7UIZ - chains F and M of the 14 polymer chains in the assembly; structure by electron microscopy, 3.24 A resolution.

== Chain F ==
Protein: ATP-dependent Clp protease ATP-binding subunit ClpA
Organism: Escherichia coli
UniProtKB: A0A836NDF2 (A0A836NDF2_ECOLX); residue numbers follow UniProt; this construct covers 1-758
Amino-acid sequence (758 residues; row label = number of the first residue in the row):
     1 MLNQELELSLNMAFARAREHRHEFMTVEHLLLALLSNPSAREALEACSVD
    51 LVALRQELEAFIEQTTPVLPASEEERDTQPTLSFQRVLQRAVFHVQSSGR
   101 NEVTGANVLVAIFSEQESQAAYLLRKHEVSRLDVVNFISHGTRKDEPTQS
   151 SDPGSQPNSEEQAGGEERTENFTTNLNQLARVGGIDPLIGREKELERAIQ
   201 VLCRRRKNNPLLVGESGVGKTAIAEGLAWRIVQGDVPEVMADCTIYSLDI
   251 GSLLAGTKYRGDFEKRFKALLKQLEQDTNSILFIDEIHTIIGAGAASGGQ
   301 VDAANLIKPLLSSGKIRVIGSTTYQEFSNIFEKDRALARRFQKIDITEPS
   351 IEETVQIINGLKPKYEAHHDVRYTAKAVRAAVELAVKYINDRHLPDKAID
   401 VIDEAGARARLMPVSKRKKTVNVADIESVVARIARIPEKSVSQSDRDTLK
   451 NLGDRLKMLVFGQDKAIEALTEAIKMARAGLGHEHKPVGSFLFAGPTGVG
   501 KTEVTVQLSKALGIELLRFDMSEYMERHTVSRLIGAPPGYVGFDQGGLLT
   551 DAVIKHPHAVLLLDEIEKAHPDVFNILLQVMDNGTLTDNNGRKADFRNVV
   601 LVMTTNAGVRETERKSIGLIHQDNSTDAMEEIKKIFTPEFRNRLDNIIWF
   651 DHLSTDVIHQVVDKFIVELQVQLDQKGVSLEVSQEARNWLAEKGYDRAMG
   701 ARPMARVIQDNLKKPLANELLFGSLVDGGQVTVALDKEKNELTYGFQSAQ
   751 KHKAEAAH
Disordered / not traced: 1-169, 749-758
Construct notes: conflict T169 (Met in A0A836NDF2)
Residues lining bound ligands:
  - ADP (adenosine-5'-diphosphate): F461, T497, G498, V499, G500, T502, E503, V661, K664, F665, A701, R702
  - ATP-gamma-S (AGS; phosphothiophosphoric acid-adenylate ester): D186, P187, L188, I189, R191, S216, G217, V218, G219, K220, T221, A222, E286, I357, L361, P395, D396, I399

== Chain M ==
Protein: ATP-dependent Clp protease proteolytic subunit
Organism: Escherichia coli
Notes: EC 3.4.21.92
UniProtKB: A0A0K4NM46 (A0A0K4NM46_ECOLX); residues 1-193 here correspond to UniProt positions 15-207 (UniProt number = residue number + 14)
Amino-acid sequence (201 residues; row label = number of the first residue in the row):
     1 ALVPMVIEQTSRGERSFDIYSRLLKERVIFLTGQVEDHMANLIVAQMLFL
    51 EAENPEKDIYLYINSPGGVITAGMSIYDTMQFIKPDVSTICMGQAASMGA
   101 FLLTAGAKGKRFCLPNSRVMIHQPLGGYQGQATDIEIHAREILKVKGRMN
   151 ELMALHTGQSLEQIERDTERDRFLSAPEAVEYGLVDSILTHRNRSHHHHH
   201 H
Disordered / not traced: 1, 192-201
Construct notes: expression tag (194-201)

== Chain F / chain M interface ==
Pairs across the interface (16; chain F residue first):
  R610(F) with Q9(M)
  R614(F) with E8(M), salt bridge; K25(M)
  I617(F) with L23(M), hydrophobic; E26(M)
  L619(F) with Y62(M), hydrogen bond (backbone-side chain); I188(M), hydrophobic
  I620(F) with Y60(M); F112(M), hydrophobic
  Q622(F) with L189(M)
  D623(F) with E26(M); K57(M); D58(M); Y60(M), hydrogen bond
  N624(F) with K57(M)
  D627(F) with N54(M), hydrogen bond
Also at the interface, not in a pair above, chain F (13 interface residues in all): S616, G618, S625, I635
Also at the interface, not in a pair above, chain M (17 interface residues in all): S11, R22, V28, M92

== Summary ==
13 residues of chain F face 17 of chain M across their interface, with 3 hydrogen bonds and 1 salt bridge.
Polar contacts include R614(F)-E8(M), L619(F)-Y62(M) and D623(F)-Y60(M). Ligands of chain F: ATP-gamma-S and
ADP.
Chain F is ATP-dependent Clp protease ATP-binding subunit ClpA and chain M is ATP-dependent Clp protease
proteolytic subunit, both from Escherichia coli; the structure, ClpAP complex bound to ClpS N-terminal
extension, class IIc, was determined by electron microscopy, deposited together with 7UIV, 7UIW, 7UIX, 7UJ0
and 7UIY.
